PDB entry 8S7F | X-ray diffraction, 1.60 A resolution | chain A

Chain A:
Name: UDP-2,3-diacylglucosamine hydrolase
From: Escherichia coli
Notes: EC 3.6.1.54
UniProt: Q8FK47 (LPXH_ECOL6); numbering as in UniProt (aligned over 1-240)
Sequence (246 residues; numbered 1 to 246; the number before each row is that of its first residue):
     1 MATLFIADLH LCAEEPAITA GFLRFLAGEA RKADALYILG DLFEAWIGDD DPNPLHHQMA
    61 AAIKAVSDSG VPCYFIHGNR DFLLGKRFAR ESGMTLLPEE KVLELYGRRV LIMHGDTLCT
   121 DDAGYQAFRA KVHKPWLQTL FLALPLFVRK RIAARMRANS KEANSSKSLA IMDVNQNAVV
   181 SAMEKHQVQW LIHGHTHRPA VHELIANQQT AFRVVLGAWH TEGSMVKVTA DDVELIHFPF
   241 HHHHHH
Not modelled in the structure: 1, 160-169, 243-246
Sequence notes: expression tag (241-246)
Metal / ion sites: Mn2+ site 1: Asp8, His10, Asp41, His197; Mn2+ site 2: Asp41, Asn79, His114, His195
Residues lining bound ligands: A1H5P (N-[4-[4-[3,5-bis(chloranyl)phenyl]piperazin-1-yl]sulfonylphenyl]-2-[methyl(methylsulfonyl)amino]benzamide): Ala45, Trp46, Ile47, Asn79, Arg80, Phe82, Leu83, Tyr125, Phe128, Val132, Leu137, Gln138, Phe141, Ile152, Ala153, Met156, Arg157, His195
Curated features (UniProtKB/Swiss-Prot):
  - binding site (Mn(2+)): Asp8, His10, Asp41, Asn79, His114, His195, His197
  - binding site (substrate): Asn79, Arg80, Asp122, Ser160, Asn164, Lys167, His195

Overview:
Ligands of chain A: compound A1H5P. Asp8, His10, Asp41 and His197 coordinate Mn2+ site 1. The Mn2+ site 2 is
built by Asp41, Asn79, His114 and His195. Curated annotation (UniProt) lists 7 Mn2+-binding residues and 7
substrate-binding residues.
Chain A is UDP-2,3-diacylglucosamine hydrolase (Escherichia coli); the structure, Crystal structure of
Escherichia coli LpxH in complex with EBL-2805, was determined by X-ray diffraction (same publication as
9ENG).
